7YFE - chains D and I of the 25 polymer chains in the assembly; structure by electron microscopy, 3.40 A resolution.

== Chain D ==
Protein: RNA helicase
Organism: Mammalian orthoreovirus 3
Notes: EC 3.6.4.13
UniProt: C9E874 (C9E874_9REOV); residue numbers follow UniProt; this construct covers 1-1275
Amino-acid sequence (1275 residues; row label = number of the first residue in the row):
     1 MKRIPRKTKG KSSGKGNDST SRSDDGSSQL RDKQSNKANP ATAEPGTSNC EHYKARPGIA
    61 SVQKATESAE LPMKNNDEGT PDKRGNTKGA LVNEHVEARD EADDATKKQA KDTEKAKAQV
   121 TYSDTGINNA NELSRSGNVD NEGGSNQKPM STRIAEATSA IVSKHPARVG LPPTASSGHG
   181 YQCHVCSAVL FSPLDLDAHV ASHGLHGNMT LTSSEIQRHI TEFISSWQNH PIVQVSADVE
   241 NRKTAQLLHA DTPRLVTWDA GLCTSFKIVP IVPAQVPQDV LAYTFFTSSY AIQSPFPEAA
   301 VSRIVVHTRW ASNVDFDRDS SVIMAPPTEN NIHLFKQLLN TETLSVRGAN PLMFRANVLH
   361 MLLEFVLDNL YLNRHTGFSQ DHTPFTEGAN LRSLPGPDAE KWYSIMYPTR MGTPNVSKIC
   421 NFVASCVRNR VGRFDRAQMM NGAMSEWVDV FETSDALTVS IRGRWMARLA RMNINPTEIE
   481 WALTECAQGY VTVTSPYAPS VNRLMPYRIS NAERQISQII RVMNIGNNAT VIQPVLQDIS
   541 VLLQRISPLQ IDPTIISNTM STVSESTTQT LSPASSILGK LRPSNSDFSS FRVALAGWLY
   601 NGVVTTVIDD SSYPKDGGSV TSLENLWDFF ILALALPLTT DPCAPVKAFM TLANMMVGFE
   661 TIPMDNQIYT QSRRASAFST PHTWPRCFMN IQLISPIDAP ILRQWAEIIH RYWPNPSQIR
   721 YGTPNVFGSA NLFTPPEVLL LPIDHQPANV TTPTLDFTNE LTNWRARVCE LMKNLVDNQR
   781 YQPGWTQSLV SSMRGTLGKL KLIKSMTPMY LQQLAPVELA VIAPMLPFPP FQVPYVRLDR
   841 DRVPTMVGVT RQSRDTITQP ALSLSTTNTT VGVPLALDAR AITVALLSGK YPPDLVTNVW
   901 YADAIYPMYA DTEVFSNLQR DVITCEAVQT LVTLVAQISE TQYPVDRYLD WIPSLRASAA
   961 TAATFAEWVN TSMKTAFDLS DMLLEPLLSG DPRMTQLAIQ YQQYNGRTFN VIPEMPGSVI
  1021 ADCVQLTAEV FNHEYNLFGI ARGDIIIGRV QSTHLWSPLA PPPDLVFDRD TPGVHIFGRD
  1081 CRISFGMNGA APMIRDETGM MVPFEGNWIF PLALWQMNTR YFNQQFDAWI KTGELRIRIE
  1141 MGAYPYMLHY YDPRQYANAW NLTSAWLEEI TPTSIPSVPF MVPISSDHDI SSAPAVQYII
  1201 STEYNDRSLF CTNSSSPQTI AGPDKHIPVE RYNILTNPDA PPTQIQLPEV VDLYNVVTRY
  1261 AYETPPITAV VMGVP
Unresolved in the structure: 1-212, 235-243

== Chain I ==
Protein: Lambda-2 protein
Organism: Mammalian orthoreovirus 3
UniProt: C9E871 (C9E871_9REOV); residues 1-1289 here = UniProt positions 1-1289
Amino-acid sequence (1289 residues; row label = number of the first residue in the row):
     1 MANVWGVRLA DSLSSPTIET RTRHYTLHDF YSDLDASVGK EPWRPLRNQR TNEIVAVQLF
    61 RPLQGLVFDT QLYGFPGTFS QWEQFMKEKL RVLKYEVLRI YPISTYNHDR VNVFVANALV
   121 GAFLSNQAFY DLLPLLIVND TMISDLLGTG AALSQFFQSH GEVLEVAAGR KYLQMNNYSN
   181 DDDDPPLFAK DLSDYAKAFY SDTYEVLDRF FWTHDSSAGV LVHYDKPTNG NHYILGTLTQ
   241 MVSAPPHIIN ATDALLLESC LEQFAANVRA RSAQPVTRLD QCYHLRWGAQ YVGEDSLTYR
   301 LGVLSLLATN GYQLARPIPK QLTNRWLSSF VSQVVSDGIN ETPLWPQERY VQIAYDSPSV
   361 VDGATQYGYV RRNQLRLGMR ISALQSLSDT PAPVQWLPQY TIDQVAVDEG DAMVSQLTQL
   421 PLRPDYGSIW IGEALSYYVD YNRSHRVVLS SELPQLPDTY FDGDEQYGRS LFSLARKVGD
   481 RSLVKDTAVL KHAYQAIDPN TGKEYLRAGQ SVAYFGASAG HSGADQPLVI EPWMQGKISG
   541 VPPPSSVRQF GYDVAKGAIV DLARPFPSGD YQFVYSDVDQ VVDGHDDLSI SSGLVESLLD
   601 SCVHATAPGG SFVMKINFPT RTVWHYIEQK ILPNVTSYML IKPFVTNNVE VFFVAFGVHQ
   661 QSALTWTSGV YFFLVDHFYR YETLSAISRQ LPSFGYVDDG SSVTGIEIIS IENPGFSNMT
   721 QAARVGISGL CANVGNARKS IAIYESHGAR VLTITSRRSP ASARRKARLR YLPLIDPRSL
   781 EVQARTILPS NPVLFDNING ASPHVCLTMM YNFEVSSAVY DGDVVLDLGT GPEAKILELI
   841 PSTSPVTCVD IRPTAQPNGC WNVRTTFLEL DYLSDGWITG VRGDIVTCML SLGAAAAGKS
   901 MTFDAAFQQL VRVLTRSTAN VLLIQVNCPT DVIRTIKGYL EIDQTNKRYK FPKFGRDEPY
   961 SDMDSLERIC RAAWPNCSIT WVPLSYDLRW TKLALLESTT LSSASVRIAE LMYKYMPIMR
  1021 IDIHGLPMEK QGNFIVGQNC SLVIPGFNAQ DVFNCYFNSA LAFSTEDVNS AMIPQVTAQF
  1081 DANKGEWSLD MVFSDAGIYT MQALVGSNAN PVSLGSFVVD SPDVDITDAW PAQLDFTIAG
  1141 TDVDITVNPY YRLMAFVKID GQWQIANPDK FQFFSSNTGT LVMNVKLDIA DRYLLYYIRD
  1201 VQSRDVGFYI QHPLQLLNTI TLPTNEDLFL SAPDMREWAV KESGNTICIL NSPGFIPPQD
  1261 WDVLTDTISW SPSLPTYVVP PGDYTLTPL
Unresolved in the structure: 1
Disulfides: Cys970-Cys977

== How chain D and chain I interact ==
Contacting residue pairs (36; chain D residue first):
  Gln692(D) with Asn180(I), hydrogen bond
  His710(D) with Gln240(I)
  Arg711(D) with Leu192(I)
  Tyr712(D) with Asp69(I), hydrogen bond; Gln71(I)
  Asn715(D) with Asp194(I)
  Gln718(D) with His214(I), hydrogen bond; Asp215(I), hydrogen bond (side chain-backbone)
  Arg720(D) with Thr213(I)
  Pro735(D) with Trp212(I); His214(I); Asp215(I)
  Pro736(D) with Thr213(I), hydrogen bond (backbone-side chain)
  Glu737(D) with Thr213(I)
  Val738(D) with Thr213(I)
  Leu740(D) with Asp215(I)
  Gln746(D) with Ser154(I); Gln155(I); Gln158(I), hydrogen bond
  Pro747(D) with Ser154(I); Gln158(I)
  Asn749(D) with Gly150(I), hydrogen bond (side chain-backbone); Ala152(I), hydrogen bond (side chain-backbone)
  Thr758(D) with Gln127(I)
  Arg767(D) with Gln71(I), hydrogen bond
  Glu770(D) with Gln71(I)
  Tyr835(D) with Leu238(I)
  Val836(D) with Leu238(I), hydrophobic
  Arg837(D) with Leu238(I)
  Arg842(D) with Ser217(I), hydrogen bond; Leu238(I)
  Arg1007(D) with Gln290(I), hydrogen bond (side chain-backbone); Tyr291(I), hydrogen bond (side chain-backbone); Val292(I); Gly293(I)
  Phe1009(D) with Tyr291(I), hydrophobic
Interface residues without a listed pair, chain D (29 interface residues in all): Met689, Asn690, Pro716, His745, Leu838
Interface residues without a listed pair, chain I (24 interface residues in all): Val242, Ile248

== Overview ==
29 residues of chain D face 24 of chain I across their interface, with 12 hydrogen bonds. Polar contacts
include Gln692(D)-Asn180(I), Tyr712(D)-Asp69(I) and Gln718(D)-His214(I).
Here chain D is RNA helicase and chain I is Lambda-2 protein, both from Mammalian orthoreovirus 3. Entry 7YFE
(In situ structure of polymerase complex of mammalian reovirus in virion) was determined by electron
microscopy, deposited together with 7YED, 7YEV, 7YEZ and 7YF0.
